Entry 5NMN (X-ray diffraction, 0.95 A resolution); this record covers chain A.

[Chain A]
Protein: Cathelicidin antimicrobial peptide
UniProtKB: P49913 (CAMP_HUMAN); residues 1-37 here correspond to UniProt positions 134-170 (UniProt number = residue number + 133)
Sequence (37 residues; row label = number of the first residue in the row):
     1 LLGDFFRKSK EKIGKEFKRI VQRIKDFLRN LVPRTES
Unresolved in the structure: 35-37
UniProt features mapped onto this chain:
  - region: F17 to R29 (Active core)
Reported in the primary citation:
  - contacts within the chain: D4-R7 (salt bridge), E16-R19, D26-R29 (salt bridge)
  - mutagenesis - R23A: unchanged stability

[Overview]
From the paper: R23A leaves stability unchanged; contacts within the chain involving D4, R7 and E16 among
others.
Chain A is Cathelicidin antimicrobial peptide; the structure, Atomic resolution structure of LL-37 in a
monomeric state, was determined by X-ray diffraction, deposited together with 5NNK, 5NNM and 5NNT.
